PDB entry 5EM4 | X-ray diffraction, 3.02 A resolution | chain A

# Chain A
Protein: Cytochrome P450 2B4
Organism: Oryctolagus cuniculus
Notes: EC 1.14.14.1
Reference sequence: P00178 (CP2B4_RABIT); residue numbers follow UniProt; this construct covers 1-491
Amino-acid sequence (492 residues; numbered 1 to 492; the number before each row is that of its first residue):
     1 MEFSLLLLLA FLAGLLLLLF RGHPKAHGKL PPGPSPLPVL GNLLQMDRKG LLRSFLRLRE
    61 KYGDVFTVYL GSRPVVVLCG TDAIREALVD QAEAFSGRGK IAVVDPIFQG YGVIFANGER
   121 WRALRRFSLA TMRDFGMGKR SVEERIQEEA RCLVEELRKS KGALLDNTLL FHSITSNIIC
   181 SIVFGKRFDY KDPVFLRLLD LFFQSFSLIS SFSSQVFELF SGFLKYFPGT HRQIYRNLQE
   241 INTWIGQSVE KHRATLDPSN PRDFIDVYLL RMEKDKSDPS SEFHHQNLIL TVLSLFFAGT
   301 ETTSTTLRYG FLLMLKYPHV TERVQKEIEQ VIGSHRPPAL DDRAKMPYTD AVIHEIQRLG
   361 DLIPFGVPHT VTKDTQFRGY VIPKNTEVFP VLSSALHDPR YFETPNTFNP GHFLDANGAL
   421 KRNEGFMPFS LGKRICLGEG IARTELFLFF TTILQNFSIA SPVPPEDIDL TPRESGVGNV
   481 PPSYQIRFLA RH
Not modelled in the structure: 1-28, 137-138, 473-474
Differences from the reference sequence: conflict Lys29 (Arg in P00178), Ser221 (Pro in P00178); engineered mutation Tyr226 (His in P00178), Trp244 (Phe in P00178); expression tag (492)
Ion coordination: heme Fe near Cys436 (its only coordinating residue here)
Residues lining bound ligands:
  - 5-cyclohexyl-1-pentyl-beta-D-maltoside (CM5), molecule 1: Leu43, Leu44, Gln45, Met46, Asp47, Arg48, Gly50, Leu51, Phe212, Gln215, Val216, Leu219
  - 5-cyclohexyl-1-pentyl-beta-D-maltoside (CM5), molecule 2: Ser176, Cys180, Lys186, Phe188, Val194, Phe195, Leu198, Leu199, Phe202, Ile241, Trp244, Phe296
  - heme (HEM): Arg98, Val113, Ile114, Trp121, Arg125, Ile179, Leu295, Ala298, Gly299, Thr302, Thr303, Thr306, Gln357, Ile363, Val367, His369, Leu392, Pro428, Phe429, Ser430, Lys433, Arg434, Ile435, Cys436, Leu437, Gly438, Ile441, Ala442
Swiss-Prot annotation at these positions:
  - binding site (heme): Cys436
  - modified residue: Ser128 (Phosphoserine)
  - natural variant: Val39 (V39I: In B1), Ile174 (I174V: In B1), Leu290 (L290I: In B1), Met314 (M314L: In B1), Leu420 (L420M: In B1)
  - mutagenesis: Cys436 (C436S: Conversion into an NADPH oxidase with negligible monooxygenase activity)
Reported in the primary citation:
  - mutagenesis - F244W (4-and 2-fold): increased catalytic activity on 7-EFC
  - mutagenesis - F244W: increased catalytic activity on halogenated substrates

# Summary
Ligands of chain A: heme and 5-cyclohexyl-1-pentyl-beta-D-maltoside. UniProt lists heme-binding residue Cys436
and one mutagenesis site. The paper reports that F244W increases catalytic activity on 7-EFC; F244W increases
catalytic activity on halogenated substrates.
Chain A is Cytochrome P450 2B4 (Oryctolagus cuniculus); the structure, Structure of CYP2B4 F244W in a ligand
free conformation, was determined by X-ray diffraction (same publication as 4ZV8).
